PDB entry 8SUB | electron microscopy, 2.89 A resolution | chains A and O of the 17 polymer chains in the assembly

[Chain A]
Protein: SIR2-like domain-containing protein
Source organism: Escherichia coli
UniProt: A0A7B5N0T7 (A0A7B5N0T7_ECOLX); residue numbers follow UniProt; this construct covers 1-415
Sequence (415 residues; numbered 1 to 415; the number before each row is that of its first residue):
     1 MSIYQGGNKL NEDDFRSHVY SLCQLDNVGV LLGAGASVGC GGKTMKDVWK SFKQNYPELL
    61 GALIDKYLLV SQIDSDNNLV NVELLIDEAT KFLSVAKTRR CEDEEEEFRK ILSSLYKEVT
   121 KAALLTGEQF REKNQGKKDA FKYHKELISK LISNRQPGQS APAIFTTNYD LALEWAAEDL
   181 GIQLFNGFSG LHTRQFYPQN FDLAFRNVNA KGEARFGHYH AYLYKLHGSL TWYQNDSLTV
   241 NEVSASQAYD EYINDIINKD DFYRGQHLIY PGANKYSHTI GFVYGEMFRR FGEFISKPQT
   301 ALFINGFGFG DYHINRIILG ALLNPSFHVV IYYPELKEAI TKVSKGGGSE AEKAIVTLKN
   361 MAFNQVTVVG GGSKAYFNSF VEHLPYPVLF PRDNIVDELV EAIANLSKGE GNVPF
Disordered / not traced: 1, 210-217, 408-415
Residues lining bound ligands: Adenosine-5-Diphosphoribose (AR6; [(2R,3S,4R,5R)-5-(6-aminopurin-9-yl)-3,4-dihydroxy-oxolan-2-yl]methyl [hydroxy-[[(2R,3S,4R,5S)-3,4,5-trihydroxyoxolan-2-yl]methoxy]phosphoryl] hydrogen phosphate): Gly-33, Ala-34, Gly-35, Val-38, Thr-44, Met-45, Asn-81, Glu-83, Thr-167, His-227, Asn-305, Gly-306, Phe-307, Gly-308, Gly-310, Asp-311, Pro-334, Glu-335, Ala-375, Tyr-376, Phe-377
Reported in the primary citation:
  - catalytic residues: His-227, Asp-311, His-313
  - mutagenesis - H227A, D311A, H313A: abolished catalytic activity on NAD+
  - mutagenesis - H227A, D311A, H313A: decreased catalytic activity on single-stranded DNA
  - mutagenesis - H227A: decreased growth

[Chain O]
Protein: Nucleoside triphosphate hydrolase
Source organism: Escherichia coli
UniProt: A0A822U1Y5 (A0A822U1Y5_ECOLX); residues 1-610 here = UniProt positions 1-610
Sequence (610 residues; row label = number of the first residue in the row):
     1 MSLFKLTEIS AIGYVVGLEG ERIRINLHEG LQGRLASHRK GVSSVTQPGD LIGFDAGNIL
    61 VVARVTDMAF VEADKAHKAN VGTSDLADIP LRQIIAYAIG FVKRELNGYV FISEDWRLPA
   121 LGSSAVPLTS DFLNIIYSID KEELPKAVEL GVDSRTKTVK IFASVDKLLS RHLAVLGSTG
   181 YGKSNFNALL TRKVSEKYPN SRIVIFDING EYAQAFTGIP NVKHTILGES PNVDSLEKKQ
   241 QKGELYSEEY YCYKKIPYQA LGFAGLIKLL RPSDKTQLPA LRNALSAINR THFKSRNIYL
   301 EKDDGETFLL YDDCRDTNQS KLAEWLDLLR RRRLKRTNVW PPFKSLATLV AEFGCVAADR
   361 SNGSKRDAFG FSNVLPLVKI IQQLAEDIRF KSIVNLNGGG ELADGGTHWD KAMSDEVDYF
   421 FGKEKGQEND WNVHIVNMKN LAQDHAPMLL SALLEMFAEI LFRRGQERSY PTVLLLEEAH
   481 HYLRDPYAEI DSQIKAYERL AKEGRKFKCS LIVSTQRPSE LSPTVLAMCS NWFSLRLTNE
   541 RDLQALRYAM ESGNEQILKQ ISGLPRGDAV AFGSAFNLPV RISINQARPG PKSSDAVFSE
   601 EWANCTELRC
Disordered / not traced: 1-3, 73-88, 605-610
Residues lining bound ligands: ADP (adenosine-5'-diphosphate): Ser-178, Thr-179, Gly-180, Tyr-181, Gly-182, Lys-183, Ser-184, Asn-185, Arg-566, Gly-567, Ile-584, Asn-585, Gln-586

[Chain A / chain O interface]
Pairs across the interface (19; chain A residue first):
  Tyr-20(A) / Asn-58(O)
  Ile-152(A) / Phe-4(O)  hydrophobic
  Ile-182(A) / Phe-4(O)  hydrophobic
  Tyr-219(A) / Phe-4(O)  hydrophobic
  Tyr-219(A) / Leu-6(O)
  Tyr-386(A) / Arg-104(O)
  Pro-387(A) / Gly-57(O)
  Pro-387(A) / Arg-104(O)  hydrogen bond (backbone-side chain)
  Val-388(A) / Gly-57(O)  hydrogen bond (backbone-backbone)
  Val-388(A) / Asn-58(O)
  Val-388(A) / Arg-104(O)
  Leu-389(A) / Thr-7(O)
  Leu-389(A) / Asp-55(O)
  Phe-390(A) / Lys-5(O)
  Phe-390(A) / Leu-6(O)
  Pro-391(A) / Lys-5(O)
  Pro-391(A) / Leu-6(O)
  Pro-391(A) / Thr-7(O)
  Arg-392(A) / Arg-104(O)
Other interface residues (no listed pair), chain A (15 interface residues in all): Ser-149, Ser-153, Leu-180, Ile-395
Other interface residues (no listed pair), chain O (16 interface residues in all): Glu-8, Arg-39, Ala-56, Ile-59, Leu-60, Asn-107, Tyr-109, Phe-132

[In short]
Chain A and chain O form an interface of 15 and 16 residues respectively; the contacts include 2 hydrogen
bonds. Among the polar pairs are Pro-387(A)/Arg-104(O) and Val-388(A)/Gly-57(O). Chain A binds
Adenosine-5-Diphosphoribose. The paper reports catalytic residues His-227(A), Asp-311(A) and His-313(A);
H227A, D311A and H313A of chain A abolish catalytic activity on NAD+.
Here chain A is SIR2-like domain-containing protein and chain O is Nucleoside triphosphate hydrolase, both
from Escherichia coli. Entry 8SUB (E. coli SIR2-HerA complex (dodecamer SIR2 pentamer HerA)) was determined by
electron microscopy together with 8SU9, 8SUW, 8SXX, 8UAE and 8UAF from the same study.
